PDB entry 5V2K | X-ray diffraction, 2.00 A resolution | chain A

Chain A:
Name: UDP-glycosyltransferase 74F2
From: Arabidopsis thaliana
Notes: EC 2.4.1.-
UniProtKB: O22822 (U74F2_ARATH); residues 1-449 here = UniProt positions 1-449
Amino-acid sequence (449 residues; each row starts with the number of its first residue):
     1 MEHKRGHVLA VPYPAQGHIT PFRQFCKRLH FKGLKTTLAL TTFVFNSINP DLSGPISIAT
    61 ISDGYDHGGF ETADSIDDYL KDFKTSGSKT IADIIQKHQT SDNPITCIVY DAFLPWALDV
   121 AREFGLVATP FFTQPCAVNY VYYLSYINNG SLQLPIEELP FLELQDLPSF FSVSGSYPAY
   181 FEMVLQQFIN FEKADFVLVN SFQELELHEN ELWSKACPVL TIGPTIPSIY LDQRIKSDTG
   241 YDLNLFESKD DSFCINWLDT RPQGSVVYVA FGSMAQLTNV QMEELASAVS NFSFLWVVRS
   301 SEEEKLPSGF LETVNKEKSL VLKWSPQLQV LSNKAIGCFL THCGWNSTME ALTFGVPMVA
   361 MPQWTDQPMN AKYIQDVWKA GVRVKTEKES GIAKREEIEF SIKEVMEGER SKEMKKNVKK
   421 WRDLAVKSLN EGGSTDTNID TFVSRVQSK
Disordered / not traced: 1-3, 448-449
Covalently attached groups: beta-D-glucopyranose (BGC) linked to Tyr-177, Tyr-180
Sequence notes: engineered mutation Ala-15 (Thr in O22822)
Ligand contacts:
  - 2-bromobenzoic acid (7WV): Tyr-13, Ala-15, His-18, Phe-113, Gln-134, Phe-170, Met-183, Val-184, Met-274, Trp-364, Thr-365, Asp-366
  - UDP (uridine-5'-diphosphate): Gln-16, Gly-17, Thr-20, Tyr-241, Tyr-268, Ala-270, Gly-272, Ser-273, Met-274, Val-297, Trp-324, Ser-325, Gln-327, His-342, Gly-344, Trp-345, Asn-346, Ser-347, Glu-350, Gln-367
Curated features (UniProtKB/Swiss-Prot):
  - binding site (UDP-alpha-D-glucose): Ser-273, Ser-325 to Gln-327, His-342 to Glu-350, Trp-364 to Gln-367
What the authors report for this chain:
  - catalytic residues: His-18, Asp-111 (proposed by the authors, not directly observed)
  - mutagenesis - H18A: abolished catalytic activity
  - mutagenesis - Y180A, M274A: decreased catalytic activity
  - mutagenesis - T365A: unchanged catalytic activity on SGE

Overview:
Bound to chain A: UDP and 2-bromobenzoic acid. Beta-D-glucopyranose is covalently linked to Tyr-177 and
Tyr-180. From UniProt: 17 UDP-alpha-D-glucose-binding residues. The paper reports catalytic residues His-18
and Asp-111; Y180A and M274A reduce catalytic activity; 4 substitutions were tested in all.
Chain A is UDP-glycosyltransferase 74F2 (Arabidopsis thaliana); the structure, Crystal structure of
UDP-glucosyltransferase, UGT74F2 (T15A), with UDP and 2-bromobenzoic acid, was determined by X-ray diffraction
together with 5U6M, 5U6N, 5U6S and 5V2J from the same study.
